PDB entry 4ZHQ | X-ray diffraction, 2.55 A resolution | chains C and D of the 6 polymer chains in the assembly

== Chain C ==
Name: Tubulin alpha-1B chain
From: Sus scrofa
UniProt: Q2XVP4 (TBA1B_PIG); numbering as in UniProt (aligned over 1-451)
Chain sequence (451 residues; numbered 1 to 451; the number before each row is that of its first residue):
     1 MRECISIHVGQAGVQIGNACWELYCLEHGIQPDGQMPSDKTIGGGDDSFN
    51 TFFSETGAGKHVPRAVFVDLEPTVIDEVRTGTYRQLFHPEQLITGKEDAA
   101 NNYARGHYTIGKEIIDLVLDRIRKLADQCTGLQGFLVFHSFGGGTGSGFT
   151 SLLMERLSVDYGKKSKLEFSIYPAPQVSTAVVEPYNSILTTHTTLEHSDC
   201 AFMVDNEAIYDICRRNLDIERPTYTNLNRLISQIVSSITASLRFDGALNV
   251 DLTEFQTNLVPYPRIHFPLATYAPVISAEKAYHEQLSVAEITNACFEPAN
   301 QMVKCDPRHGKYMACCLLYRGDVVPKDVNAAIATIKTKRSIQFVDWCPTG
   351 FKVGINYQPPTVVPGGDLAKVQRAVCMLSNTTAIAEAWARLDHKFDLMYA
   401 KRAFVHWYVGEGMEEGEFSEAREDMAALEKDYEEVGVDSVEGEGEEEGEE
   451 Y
Disordered / not traced: 441-451
Metal / ion sites: Ca2+: D39, T41, G44, E55
Ligand contacts:
  - 4Q5 (N-methyl-L-valyl-N-[(3R,4S,5S)-1-{(2S)-2-[(1R,2R)-3-{[(1S,2R)-1-hydroxy-1-phenylpropan-2-yl]amino}-1-methoxy-2-methyl-3-oxopropyl]pyrrolidin-1-yl}-3-methoxy-5-methyl-1-oxoheptan-4-yl]-N-methyl-L-valinamide): A247, L248, P325, V328, N329, I332, F351, V353
  - GTP (guanosine-5'-triphosphate): G10, Q11, A12, Q15, I16, D69, D98, A99, A100, N101, N102, S140, G142, G143, G144, T145, G146, I171, P173, V177, S178, T179, E183, N206, Y224, L227, N228, I231
Swiss-Prot annotation at these positions:
  - motif: M1 to C4 (MREC motif)
  - active site: E254
  - binding site (GTP): G10, Q11, A12, Q15, E71, A99, S140, G143, G144, T145, G146, T179, E183, N206, Y224, N228, L252
  - binding site (Mg(2+)): E71
  - site: Y451 (Involved in polymerization)
  - modified residue: K40 (N6,N6,N6-trimethyllysine), S48 (Phosphoserine), S232 (Phosphoserine), Y282 (3'-nitrotyrosine), R339 (Omega-N-methylarginine), S439 (Phosphoserine), E443 (5-glutamyl polyglutamate), E445 (5-glutamyl polyglutamate), Y451 (3'-nitrotyrosine)
  - cross-link (Glycyl lysine isopeptide (Lys-Gly)): K326 (interchain with G-Cter in ubiquitin), K370 (interchain with G-Cter in ubiquitin)
What the authors report for this chain:
  - binding site for 4Q5: A247, L248, N329

== Chain D ==
Name: Tubulin beta chain
From: Sus scrofa
UniProt: P02554 (TBB_PIG); the author numbering skips numbers that UniProt does not, so the offset changes along the chain: 1-42 = UniProt 1-42; 45-360 = UniProt 43-358; 369-455 = UniProt 359-445
Chain sequence (445 residues; each row starts with the number of its first residue; note: 10 numbers in that range are skipped by the numbering (no residue carries them; nothing is unmodelled there)):
     1 MREIVHIQAGQCGNQIGAKFWEVISDEHGIDPTGSYHGDSDL
    45 QLERINVYYNEAAGNKYVPRAILVDLEPGTMDSVRSGPFGQIFRPDNFVF
    95 GQSGAGNNWAKGHYTEGAELVDSVLDVVRKESESCDCLQGFQLTHSLGGG
   145 TGSGMGTLLISKIREEYPDRIMNTFSVVPSPKVSDTVVEPYNATLSVHQL
   195 VENTDETYCIDNEALYDICFRTLKLTTPTYGDLNHLVSATMSGVTTCLRF
   245 PGQLNADLRKLAVNMVPFPRLHFFMPGFAPLTSRGSQQYRALTVPELTQQ
   295 MFDAKNMMAACDPRHGRYLTVAAVFRGRMSMKEVDEQMLNVQNKNSSYFV
   345 EWIPNNVKTAVCDIPP
   369 RGLKMSATFIGNSTAIQELFKRISEQFTAMFRRKAFLHWYTGEGMDEMEF
   419 TEAESNMNDLVSEYQQYQDATADEQGEFEEEGEEDEA
Disordered / not traced: 277-285, 442-455
Metal / ion sites: Mg2+: Q11 (together with GDP)
Ligand contacts: GDP (guanosine-5'-diphosphate): G10, Q11, C12, Q15, I16, D69, N101, S140, G142, G143, G144, T145, G146, S147, V171, P173, V177, S178, E183, N206, L209, Y224, L227, N228, V231
Swiss-Prot annotation at these positions:
  - motif: M1 to I4 (MREI motif)
  - binding site (GTP): Q11, E71, S140, G144, T145, G146, N206, N228
  - binding site (Mg(2+)): E71
  - modified residue: S40 (Phosphoserine), K60 (N6-acetyllysine), S174 (Phosphoserine), T287 (Phosphothreonine), T292 (Phosphothreonine), R320 (Omega-N-methylarginine), E448 (5-glutamyl polyglutamate)
  - cross-link (Glycyl lysine isopeptide (Lys-Gly)): K60 (interchain with G-Cter in ubiquitin), K326 (interchain with G-Cter in ubiquitin)
What the authors report for this chain:
  - binding site for 4Q5: Q15, D179, T223, Y224, G225, R278

== Chain C / chain D interface ==
Pairs across the interface (53; chain C residue first):
  Q11(C) - Q247(D)  hydrogen bond
  K96(C) - R2(D)
  K96(C) - D130(D)  salt bridge
  E97(C) - R2(D)  salt bridge
  E97(C) - C131(D)
  E97(C) - R164(D)  salt bridge
  D98(C) - D251(D)
  D98(C) - K254(D)  salt bridge
  A100(C) - R253(D)
  A100(C) - K254(D)
  A100(C) - V257(D)
  N101(C) - K254(D)
  R105(C) - R253(D)
  P175(C) - N349(D)
  S178(C) - K352(D)  hydrogen bond
  T179(C) - Q247(D)
  T179(C) - L248(D)
  T179(C) - N258(D)  hydrogen bond (backbone-side chain)
  A180(C) - N258(D)
  A180(C) - K352(D)
  V181(C) - N258(D)  hydrogen bond (backbone-side chain)
  V181(C) - I347(D)  hydrophobic
  V181(C) - P348(D)
  Y210(C) - D329(D)
  E220(C) - K326(D)
  R221(C) - M325(D)
  R221(C) - K326(D)
  R221(C) - D329(D)  salt bridge
  Y224(C) - Q247(D)
  K394(C) - P348(D)
  K394(C) - N349(D)  hydrogen bond
  L397(C) - W346(D)
  M398(C) - W346(D)  hydrogen bond (backbone-backbone)
  M398(C) - P348(D)
  K401(C) - F262(D)
  K401(C) - W346(D)
  K401(C) - A438(D)
  K401(C) - T439(D)  hydrogen bond (side chain-backbone)
  R402(C) - F262(D)
  A403(C) - P261(D)
  A403(C) - F262(D)  hydrophobic
  F404(C) - V257(D)
  F404(C) - N258(D)
  F404(C) - V260(D)
  F404(C) - P261(D)  hydrogen bond (backbone-backbone)
  F404(C) - T314(D)
  H406(C) - V260(D)
  H406(C) - P261(D)  hydrogen bond (side chain-backbone)
  H406(C) - F262(D)
  H406(C) - P263(D)
  W407(C) - A256(D)  hydrophobic
  W407(C) - V257(D)
  W407(C) - V260(D)  hydrogen bond (side chain-backbone)
Also at the interface, not in a pair above, chain C (27 interface residues in all): V182, E411
Also at the interface, not in a pair above, chain D (32 interface residues in all): M259, S324, E345, N350, A440

== Overview ==
27 residues of chain C and 32 residues of chain D are in contact; the contacts include 10 hydrogen bonds and 5
salt bridges. Polar contacts include K96(C)-D130(D), E97(C)-R2(D) and E97(C)-R164(D). Ligands of chain C:
compound 4Q5 and GTP. The paper reports a binding site for 4Q5 at A247(C), L248(C) and Q15(D) among others.
Chain C is Tubulin alpha-1B chain and chain D is Tubulin beta chain, both from Sus scrofa; the structure,
Crystal structure of Tubulin-Stathmin-TTL-MMAE Complex, was determined by X-ray diffraction, deposited
together with 4ZI7, 4ZOL and 5BMV.
